PDB entry 6UDK | electron microscopy, 3.90 A resolution | chains M and N of the 18 polymer chains in the assembly

== Chain M ==
Protein: 1-55 Fab Heavy Chain
Organism: Homo sapiens
Reference sequence: S6C4S0 (S6C4S0_HUMAN); residues 111-220 here correspond to UniProt positions 140-249 (UniProt number = residue number + 29)
Amino-acid sequence (262 residues; numbered -18 to 225 plus 18 insertion-coded residues; the number before each row is that of its first residue; a row labelled like 35A-35F holds insertion residues (35A, then the next letters in order); numbers below 1 keep their minus sign (Met-18 is residue -18)):
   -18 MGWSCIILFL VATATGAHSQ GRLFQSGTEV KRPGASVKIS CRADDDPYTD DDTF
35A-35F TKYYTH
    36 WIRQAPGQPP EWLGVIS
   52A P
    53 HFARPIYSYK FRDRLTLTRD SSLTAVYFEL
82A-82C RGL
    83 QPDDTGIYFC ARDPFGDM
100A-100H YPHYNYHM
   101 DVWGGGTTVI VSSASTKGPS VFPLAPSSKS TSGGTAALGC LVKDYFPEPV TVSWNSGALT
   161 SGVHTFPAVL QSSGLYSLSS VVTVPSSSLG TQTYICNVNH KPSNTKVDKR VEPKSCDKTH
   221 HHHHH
Not modelled in the structure: -18 to 1, 114-225
Sequence notes: expression tag (221-225)
Disulfide bonds: Cys22-Cys92

== Chain N ==
Protein: 1-55 Fab Light Chain
Organism: Homo sapiens
Reference sequence: Q6PJF2 (Q6PJF2_HUMAN); residues 101-214 here correspond to UniProt positions 122-235 (UniProt number = residue number + 21)
Amino-acid sequence (234 residues; row label = number of the first residue in the row; numbers below 1 keep their minus sign (Met-18 is residue -18)):
   -18 MGWSCIILFL VATATGVHSE IVLTQSPAIL SVSPGDRVIL SCKASE
   27A G
    28 LSSSDLAWYR FKGGQIPTLV IFGASNRARG TPDRFSGSGS GTDFTLTINR VEPEDFATYY
    88 CQRYGGTPIT FGGGTKVDIK RTVAAPSVFI FPPSDEQLKS GTASVVCLLN NFYPREAKVQ
   148 WKVDNALQSG NSQESVTEQD SKDSTYSLSS TLTLSKADYE KHKVYACEVT HQGLSSPVTK
   208 SFNRGEC
Not modelled in the structure: -18 to 0, 108-214

== Chain M / chain N interface ==
Pairs across the interface (28; chain M residue first):
  Arg3(M) - Ile43(N)
  His35F(M) - Ile96(N)
  Ile37(M) - Phe98(N)  hydrophobic
  Gln39(M) - Phe38(N)
  Pro44(M) - Gly100(N)
  Pro45(M) - Tyr87(N)
  Pro45(M) - Phe98(N)
  Trp47(M) - Thr94(N)
  Trp47(M) - Pro95(N)  hydrophobic
  Trp47(M) - Ile96(N)
  Ile58(M) - Thr94(N)
  Tyr61(M) - Glu1(N)  hydrogen bond
  Tyr61(M) - Pro95(N)  hydrophobic
  Phe91(M) - Pro44(N)
  Asp95(M) - Tyr91(N)  hydrogen bond
  Tyr100F(M) - Asp32(N)
  Tyr100F(M) - Tyr91(N)
  His100G(M) - Leu46(N)
  His100G(M) - Phe49(N)
  Met100H(M) - Tyr36(N)  hydrogen bond
  Met100H(M) - Leu46(N)
  Met100H(M) - Gln89(N)
  Met100H(M) - Tyr91(N)
  Trp103(M) - Tyr36(N)  hydrophobic
  Trp103(M) - Phe38(N)  hydrophobic
  Trp103(M) - Ile43(N)
  Trp103(M) - Pro44(N)
  Gly105(M) - Ile43(N)
Also at the interface, not in a pair above, chain M (19 interface residues in all): Tyr59, Phe97, Asn100E
Also at the interface, not in a pair above, chain N (19 interface residues in all): Ser31, Gln42, Gly92

== Overview ==
The chain M/chain N interface involves 19 residues from each chain, with 3 hydrogen bonds. Polar pairs include
Tyr61(M)-Glu1(N), Asp95(M)-Tyr91(N) and Met100H(M)-Tyr36(N).
Chain M is 1-55 Fab Heavy Chain and chain N is 1-55 Fab Light Chain, both from Homo sapiens; the structure,
HIV-1 bNAb 1-55 in complex with modified BG505 SOSIP-based immunogen RC1 and 10-1074, was determined by
electron microscopy (same publication as 6UDJ).
